5CLN - chains A and F of the 6 polymer chains in the assembly; structure by X-ray diffraction, 2.71 A resolution.

== Chain A (and F) ==
Molecule: 2-hydroxymuconate tautomerase
Source organism: Pseudomonas putida
Notes: EC 5.3.2.6; chain F of this document is another copy of the same molecule, construct and numbering; everything in this record applies to it too
Reference sequence: Q01468 (4OT1_PSEPU); residues 1-57 here correspond to UniProt positions 2-58 (UniProt number = residue number + 1)
Sequence (57 residues; numbered 1 to 57; the number before each row is that of its first residue):
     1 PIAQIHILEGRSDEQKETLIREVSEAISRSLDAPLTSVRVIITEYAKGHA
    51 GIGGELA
Construct notes: engineered mutation Y45 (Met46 in Q01468), A50 (Phe51 in Q01468)
Swiss-Prot annotation at these positions:
  - active site: P1 (Proton acceptor)
Reported in the primary citation:
  - catalytic residues: R11, R39
  - conformationally variable residues (side-chain flip): Y45
  - mutagenesis - A33D (8-fold): decreased catalytic activity on phenylenolpyruvate
  - mutagenesis - M45Y, E55K, E55R: decreased expression
  - contacts within the chain: H6-Y45 (hydrogen bond)
  - mutagenesis - A33D (3.5-fold): increased catalytic activity on Michael-type addition

== Chain A / chain F interface ==
Pairs across the interface (28; chain A residue first):
  H6(A) - Q4(F)
  H6(A) - I41(F)
  Y45(A) - Q4(F)
  Y45(A) - I41(F)
  Y45(A) - I42(F)
  Y45(A) - T43(F)  hydrogen bond
  G48(A) - I20(F)
  H49(A) - K16(F)  hydrogen bond
  H49(A) - V40(F)
  H49(A) - I41(F)
  H49(A) - I42(F)  hydrogen bond (backbone-backbone)
  H49(A) - E44(F)  salt bridge
  A50(A) - I20(F)
  A50(A) - V40(F)
  G51(A) - I20(F)
  G51(A) - V38(F)
  G51(A) - R39(F)
  G51(A) - V40(F)  hydrogen bond (backbone-backbone)
  I52(A) - V38(F)
  I52(A) - R39(F)
  G53(A) - L35(F)
  G53(A) - V38(F)  hydrogen bond (backbone-backbone)
  G54(A) - I20(F)
  G54(A) - R21(F)
  G54(A) - S24(F)
  E55(A) - R21(F)  salt bridge
  L56(A) - E17(F)
  L56(A) - I20(F)  hydrophobic
Also at the interface, not in a pair above, chain F (15 interface residues in all): T36

== In short ==
Chain A and chain F form an interface of 11 and 15 residues respectively, with 5 hydrogen bonds and 2 salt
bridges. Polar pairs include H49(A)-E44(F), E55(A)-R21(F) and Y45(A)-T43(F). UniProt lists active-site residue
P1(A) on chain A. The paper reports catalytic residues R11(A) and R39(A); M45Y, E55K and E55R of chain A
reduce expression.
Chain A and chain F are both 2-hydroxymuconate tautomerase (Pseudomonas putida); the structure, Crystal
structure of a 4-oxalocrotonate tautomerase mutant at 2.7 Angstrom, was determined by X-ray diffraction,
deposited together with 5CLO.
